6VKN - chains B and I of the 12 polymer chains in the assembly; structure by electron microscopy, 3.70 A resolution.

== Chain B ==
Molecule: BG505 SOSIPv5.2 gp41
From: Human immunodeficiency virus 1
UniProtKB: Q2N0S6 (Q2N0S6_9HIV1); residues 512-664 here correspond to UniProt positions 509-661 (UniProt number = residue number - 3)
Chain sequence (153 residues; numbered 512 to 664; the number before each row is that of its first residue):
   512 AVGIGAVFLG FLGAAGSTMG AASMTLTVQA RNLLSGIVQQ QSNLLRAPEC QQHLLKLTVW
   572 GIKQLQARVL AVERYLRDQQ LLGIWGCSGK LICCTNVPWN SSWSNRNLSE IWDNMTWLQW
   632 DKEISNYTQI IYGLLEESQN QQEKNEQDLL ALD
Unresolved in the structure: 512-518, 547-560
Construct notes: engineered mutation Pro559 (Ile556 in Q2N0S6), Cys561 (Ala558 in Q2N0S6), Cys605 (Thr602 in Q2N0S6)
Disulfide bonds: Cys598-Cys604
Covalently attached groups: glycan linked to Asn611; N-acetylglucosamine (NAG) linked to Asn618, Asn637
From the paper describing this entry:
  - conformationally variable residues: Gln658 to Asp664

== Chain I ==
Molecule: RM19R Heavy Chain
From: Macaca mulatta
Chain sequence (121 residues; each row starts with the number of its first residue; a row labelled like 82A-82C holds insertion residues (82A, then the next letters in order)):
     1 EVQLVESGPG LVRPSETLSL TCAVSGDSIS TNNGW
   35A S
    36 WIRQTPGKGL EWIGYIN
   52A G
    53 RSGSTRYNPS LQSRVTISTD TSGNQFSLKV
82A-82C NSV
    83 TAADTAKYYC AFFWSTYY
100A-100C KRF
   101 DVWGPGVRVT VSS
Unresolved in the structure: 113
Disulfide bonds: Cys22-Cys92

== Interface between chain B and chain I ==
Pairs across the interface (20):
  Glu657(B) - Tyr99(I)
  Gln658(B) - Thr98(I)
  Gln658(B) - Tyr99(I)
  Gln658(B) - Tyr100(I)
  Asp659(B) - Asn33(I)  hydrogen bond
  Asp659(B) - Ser97(I)
  Leu660(B) - Ser97(I)  hydrogen bond (backbone-backbone)
  Leu660(B) - Thr98(I)
  Leu660(B) - Tyr99(I)  hydrophobic
  Leu661(B) - Asn33(I)  hydrogen bond (backbone-side chain)
  Leu661(B) - Gly34(I)
  Leu661(B) - Tyr50(I)
  Leu661(B) - Phe95(I)
  Ala662(B) - Asn33(I)
  Leu663(B) - Ser56(I)  hydrogen bond (backbone-side chain)
  Asp664(B) - Tyr50(I)  hydrogen bond
  Asp664(B) - Asn52(I)
  Asp664(B) - Ser56(I)  hydrogen bond (backbone-side chain)
  Asp664(B) - Thr57(I)
  Asp664(B) - Arg58(I)  salt bridge
Interface residues without a listed pair, chain I (14 interface residues in all): Arg53, Ser54
Interface features reported in the paper:
  - epitope / paratope residues, chain B: Gln658(B)

== Summary ==
Chain B and chain I form an interface of 8 and 14 residues respectively, with 6 hydrogen bonds and 1 salt
bridge. Polar contacts include Asp664(B)-Arg58(I), Asp659(B)-Asn33(I) and Leu661(B)-Asn33(I).
N-acetylglucosamine is covalently linked to Asn618(B) and Asn637(B). The paper reports the epitope/paratope
residue Gln658(B); conformational variability at Gln658(B).
Chain B is BG505 SOSIPv5.2 gp41 (Human immunodeficiency virus 1) and chain I is RM19R Heavy Chain (Macaca
mulatta); the structure, BG505 SOSIP.v5.2.N241.N289 in complex with rhesus macaque Fab RM19R, was determined
by electron microscopy (same publication as 6VL5 and 6VL6).
